9NFR - chains B and C of the 3 polymer chains in the assembly; structure by X-ray diffraction, 3.40 A resolution.

[Chain B]
Molecule: Protein cereblon
From: Homo sapiens
UniProt: Q96SW2 (CRBN_HUMAN); numbering as in UniProt (aligned over 1-442)
Chain sequence (442 residues; row label = number of the first residue in the row):
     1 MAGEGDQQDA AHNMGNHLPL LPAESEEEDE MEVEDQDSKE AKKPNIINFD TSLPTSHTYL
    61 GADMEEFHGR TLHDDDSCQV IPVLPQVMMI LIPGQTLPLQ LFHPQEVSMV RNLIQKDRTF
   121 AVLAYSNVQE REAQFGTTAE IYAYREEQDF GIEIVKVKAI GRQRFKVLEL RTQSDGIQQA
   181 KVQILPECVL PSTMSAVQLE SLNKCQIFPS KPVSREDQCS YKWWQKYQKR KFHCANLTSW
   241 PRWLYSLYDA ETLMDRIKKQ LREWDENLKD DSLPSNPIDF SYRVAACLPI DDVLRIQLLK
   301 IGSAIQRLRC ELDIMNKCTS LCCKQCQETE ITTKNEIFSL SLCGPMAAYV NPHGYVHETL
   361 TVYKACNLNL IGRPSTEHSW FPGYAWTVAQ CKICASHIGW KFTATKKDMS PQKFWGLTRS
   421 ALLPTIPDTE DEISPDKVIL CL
Disordered / not traced: 1-76, 211-217, 437-442
Ion coordination: Zn2+: C323, C326, C391, C394
Residues lining bound ligands: A1BYX ((3R)-3-{2-chloro-4'-[(1-methyl-1H-pyrazol-3-yl)methoxy][1,1'-biphenyl]-3-yl}piperidine-2,6-dione): N351, P352, H353, E377, H378, S379, W380, W386, W400, F402
Curated features (UniProtKB/Swiss-Prot):
  - binding site (Zn(2+)): C323, C326, C391, C394
  - binding site ((S)-thalidomide): H378, W380, W386
  - modified residue: S25 (Phosphoserine)

[Chain C]
Molecule: Proto-oncogene vav
From: Homo sapiens
UniProt: P15498 (VAV_HUMAN); numbering as in UniProt (aligned over 782-839)
Chain sequence (59 residues; each row starts with the number of its first residue):
   781 GKYFGTAKAR YDFCARDRSE LSLKEGDIIK ILNKKGQQGW WRGEIYGRVG WFPANYVEE
Disordered / not traced: 781-784
Differences from the reference sequence: expression tag (781)
Residues lining bound ligands: A1BYX ((3R)-3-{2-chloro-4'-[(1-methyl-1H-pyrazol-3-yl)methoxy][1,1'-biphenyl]-3-yl}piperidine-2,6-dione): R796, D797, E800, W820
Curated features (UniProtKB/Swiss-Prot):
  - modified residue: Y826 (Phosphotyrosine)
Reported in the primary citation:
  - binding site for A1BYX: R796, W820
  - mutagenesis - R798M/S799R: abolished binding to Protein cereblon (chain B)

[Chain B / chain C interface]
Pairs across the interface - 20 pairs, chain B then chain C:
  Q86(B) with R822(C), hydrogen bond
  F102(B) with W831(C), hydrophobic
  H103(B) with N813(C), hydrogen bond; R822(C)
  G151(B) with K815(C)
  I152(B) with K815(C)
  N351(B) with D797(C), hydrogen bond; S799(C), hydrogen bond
  H353(B) with E800(C), salt bridge; W820(C); W831(C)
  Y355(B) with R798(C), hydrogen bond; S799(C)
  H357(B) with D797(C), salt bridge
  V388(B) with R796(C)
  H397(B) with A795(C), hydrogen bond (side chain-backbone); R796(C); D797(C)
  W400(B) with R796(C); D797(C)
Interface residues without a listed pair, chain B (16 interface residues in all): P352, I371, W386, Q390
Interface residues without a listed pair, chain C (13 interface residues in all): C794, Q817
Interface features reported in the paper:
  - specific contacts: W400(B)-R796(C)
  - interface residues, chain B: N351(B), H357(B)
  - interface residues, chain C: D797(C), R798(C), S799(C), W820(C), W831(C)

[In short]
16 residues of chain B face 13 of chain C across their interface, with 6 hydrogen bonds and 2 salt bridges.
Polar pairs include H353(B)-E800(C), H357(B)-D797(C) and Q86(B)-R822(C). The authors report a contact between
W400(B) and R796(C). The paper reports a binding site for A1BYX at R796(C) and W820(C); R798M/S799R of chain C
abolish binding to Protein cereblon (chain B).
Chain B is Protein cereblon and chain C is Proto-oncogene vav, both from Homo sapiens; the structure, Crystal
structure of CRBN-DDB1 and MRT-23227 in complex with VAV1, was determined by X-ray diffraction together with
9NGT from the same study.
